PDB entry 8YGS | electron microscopy, 3.47 A resolution | chains C and H of the 7 polymer chains in the assembly

Chain C:
Protein: Outer capsid protein VP4
Source organism: Rotavirus A
Reference sequence: A0A5J6BC68 (A0A5J6BC68_9REOV); residues -2 to 578 here correspond to UniProt positions 1-581 (UniProt number = residue number + 3)
Amino-acid sequence (581 residues; numbered -2 to 578; the number before each row is that of its first residue; numbers below 1 keep their minus sign (Gly-2 is residue -2)):
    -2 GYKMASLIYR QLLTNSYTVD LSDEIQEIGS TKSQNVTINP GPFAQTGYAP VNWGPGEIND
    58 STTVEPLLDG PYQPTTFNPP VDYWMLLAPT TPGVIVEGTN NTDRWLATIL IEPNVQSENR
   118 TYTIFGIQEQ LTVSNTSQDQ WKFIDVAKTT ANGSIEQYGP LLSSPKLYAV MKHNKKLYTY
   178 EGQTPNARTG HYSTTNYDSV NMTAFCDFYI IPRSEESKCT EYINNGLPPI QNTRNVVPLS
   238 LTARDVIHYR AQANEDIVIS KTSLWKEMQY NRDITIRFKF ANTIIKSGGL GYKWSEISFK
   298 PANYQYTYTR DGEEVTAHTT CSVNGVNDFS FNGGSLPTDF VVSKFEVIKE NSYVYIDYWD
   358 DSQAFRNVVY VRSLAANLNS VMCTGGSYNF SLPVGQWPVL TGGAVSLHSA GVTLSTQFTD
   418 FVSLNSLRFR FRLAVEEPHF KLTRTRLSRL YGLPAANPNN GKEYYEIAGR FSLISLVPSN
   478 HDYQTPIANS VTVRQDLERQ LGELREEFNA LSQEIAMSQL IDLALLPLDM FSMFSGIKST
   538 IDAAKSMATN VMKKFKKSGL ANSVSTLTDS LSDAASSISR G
Disordered / not traced: -2 to 263, 474-578
Differences from the reference sequence: conflict Ala144 (Val147 in A0A5J6BC68), Glu153 (Gly156 in A0A5J6BC68), Lys172 (Glu175 in A0A5J6BC68), Gly187 (Ala190 in A0A5J6BC68), Ser332 (Tyr335 in A0A5J6BC68), Ser445 (Asp448 in A0A5J6BC68), Asn454 (Asp457 in A0A5J6BC68), His478 (Asp481 in A0A5J6BC68)

Chain H:
Protein: Antibody 7H13 heavy chain
Source organism: Mus musculus
Notes: antibody fragment or engineered binder
Amino-acid sequence (116 residues; each row starts with the number of its first residue):
     1 QVQLKESGPG LVAPSQSLSI TCTVSGFSLS RYSVHWVRQP PGKGLEWLGM IWNIGSTDYN
    61 SALKSRLSIS KDNSQSQVFL KLNSLQTDDA AIYYCARNSG FDLFDFWGQG TTLTVS
Disordered / not traced: 1, 116
Disulfides: Cys22-Cys95

Chain C / chain H interface:
Contacting residue pairs (5):
  Ser284(C) - Ser74(H)  hydrogen bond (backbone-side chain)
  Leu287(C) - Ser30(H)
  Leu333(C) - Ile54(H)
  Pro334(C) - Ile54(H)
  Pro334(C) - Asn73(H)
Other interface residues (no listed pair), chain C (5 interface residues in all): Lys290
Other interface residues (no listed pair), chain H (5 interface residues in all): Asp72

In short:
Chain C and chain H each contribute 5 residues to their interface; the contacts include 1 hydrogen bond. The
hydrogen-bonded pair is Ser284(C)-Ser74(H).
Here chain C is Outer capsid protein VP4 (Rotavirus A) and chain H is Antibody 7H13 heavy chain (Mus
musculus). Entry 8YGS (Cryo-EM structure of simian rotavirus SA11 VP4 in complex with nAb 7H13) was determined
by electron microscopy (same publication as 8YGR, 8YGT and 8YGU).
